PDB entry 7R87 | electron microscopy, 3.40 A resolution | chains A and B of the 4 polymer chains in the assembly

# Chain A
Protein: ATP-binding cassette sub-family G member 5
Source organism: Homo sapiens
UniProt: Q9H222 (ABCG5_HUMAN); numbering as in UniProt (aligned over 1-651)
Chain sequence (666 residues; row label = number of the first residue in the row):
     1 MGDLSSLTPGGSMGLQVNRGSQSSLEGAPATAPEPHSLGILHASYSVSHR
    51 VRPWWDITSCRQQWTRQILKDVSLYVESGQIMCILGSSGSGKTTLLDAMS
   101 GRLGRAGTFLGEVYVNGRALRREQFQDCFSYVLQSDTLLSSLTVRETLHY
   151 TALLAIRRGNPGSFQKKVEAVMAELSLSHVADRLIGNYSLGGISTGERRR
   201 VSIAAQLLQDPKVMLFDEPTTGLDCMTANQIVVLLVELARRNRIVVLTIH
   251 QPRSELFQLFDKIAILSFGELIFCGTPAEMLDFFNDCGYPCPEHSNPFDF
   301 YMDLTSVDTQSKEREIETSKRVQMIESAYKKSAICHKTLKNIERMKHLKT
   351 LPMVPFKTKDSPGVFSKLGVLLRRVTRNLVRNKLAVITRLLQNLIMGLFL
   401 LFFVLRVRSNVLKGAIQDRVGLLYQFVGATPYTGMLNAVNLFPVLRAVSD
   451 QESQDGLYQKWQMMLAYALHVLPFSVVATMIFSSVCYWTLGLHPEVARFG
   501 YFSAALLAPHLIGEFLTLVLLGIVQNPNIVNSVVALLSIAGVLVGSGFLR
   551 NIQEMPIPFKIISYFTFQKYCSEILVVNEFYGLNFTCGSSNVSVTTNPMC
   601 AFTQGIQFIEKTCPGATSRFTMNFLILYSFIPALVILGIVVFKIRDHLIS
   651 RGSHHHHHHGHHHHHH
Unresolved in the structure: 1-34, 48-65, 589-599, 650-666
Sequence notes: expression tag (652-666)
Cystine bridges: Cys-587/Cys-600
UniProt features mapped onto this chain:
  - binding site (ATP): Gly-86 to Thr-93
  - glycosylation (N-linked (GlcNAc...) asparagine): Asn-584, Asn-591
  - natural variant: Met-99 (M99R: In STSL2; uncertain significance), Glu-146 (E146Q: In STSL2), Arg-389 (R389H: In STSL2), Arg-419 (R419H: In STSL2; R419P: In STSL2), Asn-437 (N437K: In STSL2), Arg-550 (R550S: In STSL2)
  - mutagenesis: Lys-92 to Thr-93 (Abolishes increase of the very low basal ATPase activity by cholate), Tyr-432 (Y432A: Strongly decreases cholesterol secretion into bile), Ala-540 (A540F: Strongly decreases cholesterol secretion into bile)
Reported in the primary citation:
  - mutagenesis - I395A, I529W: unchanged expression

# Chain B
Protein: ATP-binding cassette sub-family G member 8
Source organism: Homo sapiens
Notes: EC 7.6.2.-
UniProt: Q9H221 (ABCG8_HUMAN); residue numbers follow UniProt; this construct covers 1-673
Chain sequence (715 residues; row label = number of the first residue in the row):
     1 MAGKAAEERGLPKGATPQDTSGLQDRLFSSESDNSLYFTYSGQPNTLEVR
    51 DLNYQVDLASQVPWFEQLAQFKMPWTSPSCQNSCELGIQNLSFKVRSGQM
   101 LAIIGSSGCGRASLLDVITGRGHGGKIKSGQIWINGQPSSPQLVRKCVAH
   151 VRQHNQLLPNLTVRETLAFIAQMRLPRTFSQAQRDKRVEDVIAELRLRQC
   201 ADTRVGNMYVRGLSGGERRRVSIGVQLLWNPGILILDEPTSGLDSFTAHN
   251 LVKTLSRLAKGNRLVLISLHQPRSDIFRLFDLVLLMTSGTPIYLGAAQHM
   301 VQYFTAIGYPCPRYSNPADFYVDLTSIDRRSREQELATREKAQSLAALFL
   351 EKVRDLDDFLWKAETKDLDEDTCVESSVTPLDTNCLPSPTKMPGAVQQFT
   401 TLIRRQISNDFRDLPTLLEHGAEACLMSMTIGFLYFGHGSIQLSFMDTAA
   451 LLFMIGALIPFNVILDVISKCYSERAMLYYELEDGLYTTGPYFFAKILGE
   501 LPEHCAYIIIYGMPTYWLANLRPGLQPFLLHFLLVWLVVFCCRIMALAAA
   551 ALLPTFHMASFFSNALYNSFYLAGGFMINLSSLWTVPAWISKVSFLRWCF
   601 EGLMKIQFSRRTYKMPLGNLTIAVSGDKILSVMELDSYPLYAIYLIVIGL
   651 SGGFMVLYYVSLRFIKQKPSQDWASNSLEVLFQGPNVDSKRRWKKNFIAV
   701 SAANRFKKISSSGAL
Unresolved in the structure: 1-24, 57-85, 329-332, 354-391, 616-625, 670-715
Sequence notes: engineered mutation Glu-419 (Ile in Q9H221); expression tag (674-715)
UniProt features mapped onto this chain:
  - glycosylation: Asn-619 (N-linked (GlcNAc...) asparagine)
  - natural variant: Asp-19 (D19H: Associated significantly with GBD4), Arg-184 (R184H: In STSL1), Pro-231 (P231T: In STSL1), Glu-238 (E238K: In STSL1; uncertain significance), Arg-263 (R263Q: In STSL1), Arg-405 (R405H: In STSL1), Leu-501 (L501P: In STSL1), Arg-543 (R543S: In STSL1), Phe-570 (deletion: In STSL1), Leu-572 (L572P: In STSL1), Gly-574 (G574E: In STSL1; G574R: In STSL1), Leu-596 (L596R: In STSL1)
  - mutagenesis: Gly-216 (G216D: Loss of ATPase activity)
Reported in the primary citation:
  - mutagenesis - I419E: abolished binding to sterol
  - mutagenesis - F561A: unchanged expression

# Interface between chain A and chain B
Pairs across the interface - 88 pairs, chain A then chain B:
  Cys-225(A) / Gln-271(B)  hydrogen bond
  Met-226(A) / Ile-327(B)
  Met-226(A) / Asp-328(B)
  Arg-253(A) / Asp-319(B)  salt bridge
  Arg-253(A) / Asp-323(B)  salt bridge
  Ser-254(A) / Ser-315(B)
  Ser-254(A) / Asn-316(B)
  Glu-255(A) / Asp-323(B)
  Leu-281(A) / Tyr-314(B)  hydrophobic
  Tyr-289(A) / Arg-26(B)
  Cys-291(A) / Tyr-314(B)
  Pro-292(A) / Tyr-314(B)
  Glu-293(A) / Arg-313(B)  salt bridge
  His-294(A) / Val-301(B)
  His-294(A) / Cys-311(B)
  His-294(A) / Pro-312(B)  hydrogen bond (side chain-backbone)
  His-294(A) / Ser-315(B)
  His-294(A) / Pro-317(B)
  Ser-295(A) / Ser-274(B)  hydrogen bond (backbone-side chain)
  Ser-295(A) / Arg-278(B)  hydrogen bond
  Asn-296(A) / Ser-274(B)
  Asn-296(A) / Asn-316(B)
  Pro-297(A) / Tyr-314(B)
  Asp-299(A) / Arg-273(B)  salt bridge
  Phe-300(A) / Leu-27(B)  hydrophobic
  Asp-303(A) / Ser-245(B)  hydrogen bond
  Asp-303(A) / Phe-246(B)
  Asp-303(A) / Arg-273(B)  salt bridge
  Asp-303(A) / Asp-275(B)
  Leu-304(A) / Leu-27(B)  hydrophobic
  Ser-306(A) / Phe-246(B)
  Asp-308(A) / Phe-246(B)
  Gln-310(A) / Phe-246(B)
  Gln-310(A) / Thr-247(B)
  Gln-310(A) / Asn-250(B)  hydrogen bond
  Glu-313(A) / Glu-31(B)
  Arg-314(A) / Leu-27(B)  hydrogen bond (side chain-backbone)
  Arg-314(A) / Phe-28(B)  hydrogen bond (side chain-backbone)
  Arg-314(A) / Ser-29(B)
  Arg-314(A) / Phe-246(B)
  Phe-399(A) / Ser-569(B)
  Phe-399(A) / Leu-572(B)  hydrophobic
  Leu-400(A) / Leu-572(B)  hydrophobic
  Phe-402(A) / Val-586(B)  hydrophobic
  Phe-402(A) / Pro-587(B)
  Phe-403(A) / Ser-569(B)
  Phe-403(A) / Leu-572(B)  hydrophobic
  Phe-403(A) / Ser-582(B)
  Val-404(A) / Ile-578(B)  hydrophobic
  Leu-405(A) / Trp-584(B)
  Arg-408(A) / Ser-582(B)
  Lys-413(A) / Asn-579(B)
  Lys-413(A) / Ser-581(B)
  Gly-414(A) / Asn-579(B)
  Gln-417(A) / Gly-575(B)
  Gln-417(A) / Phe-576(B)  hydrogen bond (side chain-backbone)
  Gln-417(A) / Met-577(B)
  Gln-417(A) / Asn-579(B)  hydrogen bond
  Asp-418(A) / Met-577(B)
  Asp-418(A) / Ile-578(B)
  Asp-418(A) / Asn-579(B)
  Asp-418(A) / Ser-582(B)
  Gly-421(A) / Met-577(B)
  Tyr-424(A) / Met-454(B)
  Tyr-424(A) / Tyr-571(B)
  Tyr-424(A) / Met-577(B)  hydrophobic
  Gln-425(A) / Tyr-571(B)
  Gln-425(A) / Leu-572(B)
  Ile-539(A) / Leu-458(B)  hydrophobic
  Leu-543(A) / Leu-434(B)  hydrophobic
  Leu-543(A) / Met-454(B)  hydrophobic
  Leu-543(A) / Leu-458(B)  hydrophobic
  Val-544(A) / Leu-434(B)  hydrophobic
  Leu-549(A) / Tyr-435(B)  hydrogen bond (backbone-side chain)
  Leu-549(A) / Ala-450(B)
  Leu-549(A) / Met-454(B)  hydrophobic
  Arg-550(A) / Leu-434(B)  hydrogen bond (side chain-backbone)
  Arg-550(A) / Tyr-435(B)
  Arg-550(A) / Asp-447(B)  salt bridge
  Asn-551(A) / Asp-447(B)
  Glu-554(A) / Ile-441(B)
  Glu-554(A) / Gln-442(B)
  Pro-556(A) / Phe-433(B)
  Pro-556(A) / Leu-434(B)
  Phe-559(A) / Phe-433(B)
  Phe-559(A) / Leu-434(B)  hydrophobic
  Cys-600(A) / Lys-628(B)
  Ala-601(A) / Met-615(B)  hydrophobic
Other interface residues (no listed pair), chain A (57 interface residues in all): Gln-251, Asn-285, Gly-288, Pro-290, Val-307, Arg-321, Leu-412, Tyr-432, Ser-532
Other interface residues (no listed pair), chain B (65 interface residues in all): Asp-244, His-270, Val-322, Ser-326, Thr-430, Phe-436, Leu-443, Ser-444, Leu-465, Asn-564, Ala-565, Asn-568, Ala-573, Ile-590, Val-632

# Overview
Chain A and chain B form an interface of 57 and 65 residues respectively, with 12 hydrogen bonds and 6 salt
bridges. Polar contacts include Arg-253(A)/Asp-319(B), Arg-253(A)/Asp-323(B) and Glu-293(A)/Arg-313(B). From
the paper: I419E of chain B abolishes binding to sterol; I395A and I529W of chain A leave expression
unchanged.
Chain A is ATP-binding cassette sub-family G member 5 and chain B is ATP-binding cassette sub-family G member
8, both from Homo sapiens; the structure, The structure of human ABCG5-WT/ABCG8-I419E, was determined by
electron microscopy, deposited together with 7R88, 7R89, 7R8A and 7R8B.
